PDB entry 8YRD | electron microscopy, 2.64 A resolution | chains B and C of the 6 polymer chains in the assembly

== Chain B ==
Protein: Methane monooxygenase
Source organism: Methylosinus sporium
Reference sequence: Q27RN6 (Q27RN6_METSR); numbering as in UniProt (aligned over 1-395)
Chain sequence (395 residues; numbered 1 to 395; the number before each row is that of its first residue):
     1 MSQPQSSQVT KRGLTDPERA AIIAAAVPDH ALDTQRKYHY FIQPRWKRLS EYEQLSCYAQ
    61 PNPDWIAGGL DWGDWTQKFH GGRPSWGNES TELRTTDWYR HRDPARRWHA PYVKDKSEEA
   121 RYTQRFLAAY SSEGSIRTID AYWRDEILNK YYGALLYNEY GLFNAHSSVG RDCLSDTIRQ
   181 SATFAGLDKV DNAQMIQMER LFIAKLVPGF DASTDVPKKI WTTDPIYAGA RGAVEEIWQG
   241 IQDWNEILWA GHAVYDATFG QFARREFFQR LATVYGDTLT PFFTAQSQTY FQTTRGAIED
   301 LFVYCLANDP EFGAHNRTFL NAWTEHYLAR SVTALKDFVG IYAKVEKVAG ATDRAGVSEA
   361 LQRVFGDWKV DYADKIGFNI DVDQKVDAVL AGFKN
Disordered / not traced: 1-9, 395

== Chain C ==
Protein: Methane monooxygenase
Source organism: Methylosinus sporium
Reference sequence: Q27RN4 (Q27RN4_METSR); residues 1-169 here = UniProt positions 1-169
Chain sequence (169 residues; row label = number of the first residue in the row):
     1 MAKREPIHEN STRTEWEGKI AKLNSVDQAT KFIQDFRVAY SSPFRKSYDL DVDYQYIERK
    61 IEERLSVLKT EKLSVADLVT KATTGEDAAA VEAAWIAKMK AAESKYAAER IHIEFRQLYK
   121 PPVLPVNVFL RTDAALGTIL MELRNTDYYA TPLEGLRKER GVKVLHLQA
Disordered / not traced: 1-9, 169

== Chain B / chain C interface ==
Pairs across the interface (33; chain B residue first):
  Asp64(B) with Arg13(C), salt bridge; Arg59(C), hydrogen bond (backbone-side chain)
  Trp65(B) with Gln55(C); Arg59(C), hydrogen bond (backbone-side chain)
  Ala67(B) with Arg59(C)
  Asp74(B) with Gln55(C)
  His80(B) with His112(C); Met141(C); Arg144(C), hydrogen bond
  Gly81(B) with His112(C); Arg116(C); Leu140(C)
  Gly82(B) with Arg116(C)
  Arg83(B) with Arg116(C); Leu130(C); Asp133(C), salt bridge; Ala134(C)
  Glu89(B) with Arg116(C), salt bridge; Val126(C); Phe129(C)
  Thr91(B) with Val126(C)
  Glu92(B) with Val126(C), hydrogen bond (side chain-backbone)
  Arg94(B) with Glu62(C), salt bridge; Ser66(C)
  Ile241(B) with Asn127(C)
  Gln242(B) with Asn127(C), hydrogen bond (backbone-side chain); Leu130(C)
  Asp243(B) with Asn127(C), hydrogen bond (backbone-side chain)
  Glu246(B) with Asn127(C)
  Phe312(B) with Glu63(C)
  His315(B) with Ser66(C); Thr70(C)
  Phe319(B) with Thr70(C)
Also at the interface, not in a pair above, chain B (26 interface residues in all): Ile66, Gly73, Pro84, Asn88, Ser90, Thr318, Ala322
Also at the interface, not in a pair above, chain C (27 interface residues in all): Tyr56, Val67, Val75, Leu78, Ile113, Lys120, Pro121, Pro125, Asn145
The authors on this interface:
  - pairs named by the authors: Glu89(B)-Arg116(C) (hydrogen bond)

== Overview ==
Chain B and chain C form an interface of 26 and 27 residues respectively; the contacts include 6 hydrogen
bonds and 4 salt bridges. Polar pairs include Asp64(B)-Arg13(C), Arg83(B)-Asp133(C) and Glu89(B)-Arg116(C).
The authors report a hydrogen bond between Glu89(B) and Arg116(C).
Here chain B is Methane monooxygenase and chain C is Methane monooxygenase, both from Methylosinus sporium.
Entry 8YRD (Cryo-EM structure of hydroxylase in soluble methane monooxygenase from Methylosinus sporium 5) was
determined by electron microscopy, deposited together with 8XIW.
